Entry 5YH2 (X-ray diffraction, 3.55 A resolution); this record covers chains B and D of the 4 polymer chains in the assembly.

== Chain B ==
Molecule: Pseudokinase FAM20A
Source organism: Homo sapiens
UniProtKB: Q96MK3 (FA20A_HUMAN); residues 63-529 here = UniProt positions 63-529
Chain sequence (467 residues; each row starts with the number of its first residue):
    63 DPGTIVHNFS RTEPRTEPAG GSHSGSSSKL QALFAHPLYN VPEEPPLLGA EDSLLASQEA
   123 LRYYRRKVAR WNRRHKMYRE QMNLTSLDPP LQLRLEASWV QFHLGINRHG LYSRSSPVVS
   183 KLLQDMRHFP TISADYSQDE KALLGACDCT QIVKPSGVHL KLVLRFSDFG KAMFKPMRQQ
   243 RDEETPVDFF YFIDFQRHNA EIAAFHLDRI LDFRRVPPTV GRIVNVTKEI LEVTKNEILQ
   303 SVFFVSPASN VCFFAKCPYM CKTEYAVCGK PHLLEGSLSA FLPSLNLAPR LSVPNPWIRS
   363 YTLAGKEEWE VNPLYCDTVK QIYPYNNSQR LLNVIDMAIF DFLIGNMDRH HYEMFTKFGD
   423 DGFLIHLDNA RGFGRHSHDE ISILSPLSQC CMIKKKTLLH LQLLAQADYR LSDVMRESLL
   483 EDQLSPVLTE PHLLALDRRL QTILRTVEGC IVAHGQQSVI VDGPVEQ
Not modelled in the structure: 63-88, 141-150, 527-529
Disulfides: Cys209-Cys319, Cys211-Cys323, Cys314-Cys330, Cys378-Cys452, Cys453-Cys512
Sequence notes: variant Lys332 (Asn in Q96MK3)
Ligand contacts: ATP (adenosine-5'-triphosphate): Tyr125, Lys129, Gln200, Asp201, Lys233, Met235, Pro279, Ser341, Ala342, Phe343, Leu344, Pro345, Ser346, Leu347, Asn348, Arg352, Leu429, Asp430
UniProt features mapped onto this chain:
  - glycosylation (N-linked (GlcNAc...) asparagine): Asn70, Asn145, Asn287, Asn388
From the paper describing this entry:
  - mutagenesis - K129A/R132A/R136A, E299G/I300S: unchanged catalytic activity on activate Fam20C
  - mutagenesis - F251A/F252A, F306A/P309G: abolished catalytic activity on endogenous Fam20C

== Chain D ==
Molecule: Family with sequence similarity 20, member Ca
Source organism: Danio rerio
UniProtKB: E7FBB8 (E7FBB8_DANRE); residues 1-560 here = UniProt positions 1-560
Chain sequence (560 residues; each row starts with the number of its first residue):
     1 MILFRKFRVL ILTVFLIACT MHIMIDLLPK LEKRAAGSSS SAGGGSGCSC AHTPGEEPRS
    61 WGKQRARAAD PGWPNKHSLR LLQDFSNEPN SNLTSQSREK VTERAGSEKQ GSGKRGLMRE
   121 ADSRQRRTDV RVSSVLQSLF EHPLYRTVLP DLTEEDTLFN LNAEIRLYPK AAGQQEWHNE
   181 GNVEEEEFSP PGEANSESYP NWLRFHIGIN RYELYSRHNP VIAALLRDLL SQKISSVGMK
   241 SGGTQLKLIM SFQNYGQALF KPMKQTREQE TPPDFFYFSD FERHNAEIAA FHLDRILDFR
   301 RVPPVAGRLV NMTREIRDVT RDKKLWRTFF VSPANNICFY GECSYYCSTE HALCGKPDQI
   361 EGSLAAFLPD LALAKRKTWR NPWRRSYHKR KKAEWEVDPD YCDEVKQTPP YDRGTRLLDI
   421 MDMTIFDFLM GNMDRHHYET FEKFGNDTFI IHLDNGRGFG KHSHDEMSIL VPLTQCCRVK
   481 RSTYLRLQLL AKEEYKLSSL MEESLLQDRL VPVLIKPHLE ALDRRLRLVL KVLSDCVEKD
   541 GFSAVVENDL DGQPSVHGGR
Not modelled in the structure: 1-133, 172-196, 553-560
Disulfides: Cys338-Cys354, Cys343-Cys347, Cys402-Cys476, Cys477-Cys536
Sequence notes: engineered mutation Ala223 (Thr in E7FBB8), Met421 (Lys in E7FBB8), Asp422 (Ala in E7FBB8), Met423 (Leu in E7FBB8), Ile425 (His in E7FBB8), Phe426 (Tyr in E7FBB8), Asp427 (Ser in E7FBB8), Phe428 (Leu in E7FBB8), Leu429 (Lys in E7FBB8), Met430 (Thr in E7FBB8)

== Chain B / chain D interface ==
Pairs across the interface (35; chain B residue first):
  Ile214(B) - Tyr340(D)
  Ile214(B) - Thr349(D)
  Val249(B) - Ala334(D)  hydrophobic
  Asp250(B) - Ser332(D)  hydrogen bond
  Asp250(B) - Ala334(D)
  Asp250(B) - Asn336(D)  hydrogen bond
  Asp250(B) - Cys354(D)  hydrogen bond
  Phe251(B) - Pro333(D)
  Phe252(B) - Phe330(D)  hydrophobic
  Phe252(B) - Val331(D)
  Phe252(B) - Pro333(D)  hydrophobic
  Ile255(B) - Thr349(D)
  Ile255(B) - Glu350(D)
  Ser303(B) - Arg390(D)  hydrogen bond (backbone-side chain)
  Phe305(B) - Arg390(D)  hydrogen bond (backbone-side chain)
  Phe306(B) - Phe276(D)  hydrophobic
  Phe306(B) - Arg390(D)
  Val307(B) - Phe276(D)
  Ser308(B) - Asp274(D)  hydrogen bond
  Pro309(B) - Asp274(D)
  Pro309(B) - Phe275(D)
  Pro309(B) - Phe276(D)  hydrophobic
  Ala310(B) - Pro273(D)
  Asn312(B) - Asp274(D)  hydrogen bond
  Tyr321(B) - Lys389(D)
  Lys324(B) - Tyr345(D)  hydrogen bond
  Lys324(B) - Tyr346(D)
  Lys324(B) - His351(D)
  Thr325(B) - Glu350(D)  hydrogen bond
  Tyr327(B) - Phe275(D)  hydrophobic
  Tyr327(B) - Phe281(D)
  Tyr327(B) - Tyr346(D)  hydrophobic
  Tyr327(B) - His351(D)  hydrogen bond
  Cys330(B) - Asp274(D)
  Leu365(B) - Phe330(D)  hydrophobic
Also at the interface, not in a pair above, chain B (21 interface residues in all): Lys332
Also at the interface, not in a pair above, chain D (24 interface residues in all): Ser279, Cys338, Ser344, Ser348

== In short ==
21 residues of chain B face 24 of chain D across their interface; the contacts include 10 hydrogen bonds.
Polar pairs include Asp250(B)-Ser332(D), Asp250(B)-Asn336(D) and Asp250(B)-Cys354(D). From the paper:
F251A/F252A and F306A/P309G of chain B abolish catalytic activity on endogenous Fam20C; K129A/R132A/R136A and
E299G/I300S of chain B leave catalytic activity on activate Fam20C unchanged.
Here chain B is Pseudokinase FAM20A (Homo sapiens) and chain D is Family with sequence similarity 20, member
Ca (Danio rerio). Entry 5YH2 (The structure of DrFam20C1 and hFam20A complex) was determined by X-ray
diffraction, deposited together with 5XOM, 5XOO and 5YH0.
